8J8R - chains A and D of the 12 polymer chains in the assembly; structure by electron microscopy, 2.90 A resolution.

# Chain A
Molecule: Beta-arrestin-2
From: Bos taurus
Reference sequence: P32120 (ARRB2_BOVIN); numbering as in UniProt (aligned over 1-420)
Amino-acid sequence (420 residues; row label = number of the first residue in the row):
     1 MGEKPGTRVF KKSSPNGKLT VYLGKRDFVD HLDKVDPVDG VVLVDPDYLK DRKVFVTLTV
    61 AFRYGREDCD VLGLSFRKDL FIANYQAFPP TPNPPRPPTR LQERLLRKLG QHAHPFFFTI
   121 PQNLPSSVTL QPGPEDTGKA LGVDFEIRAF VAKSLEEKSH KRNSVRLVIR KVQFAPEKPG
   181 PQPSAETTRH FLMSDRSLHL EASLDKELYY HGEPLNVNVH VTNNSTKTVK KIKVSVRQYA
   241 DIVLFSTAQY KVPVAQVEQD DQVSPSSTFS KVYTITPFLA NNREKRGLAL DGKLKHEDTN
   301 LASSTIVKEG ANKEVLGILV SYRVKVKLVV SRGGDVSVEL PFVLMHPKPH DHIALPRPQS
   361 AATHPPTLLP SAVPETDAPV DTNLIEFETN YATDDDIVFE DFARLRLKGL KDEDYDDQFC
Disordered / not traced: 1-6, 351-420
Construct notes: engineered mutation Gly17 (Cys in P32120), Val60 (Cys in P32120), Cys69 (Leu in P32120), Ser126 (Cys in P32120), Leu141 (Cys in P32120), Val151 (Cys in P32120), Val243 (Cys in P32120), Val252 (Cys in P32120), Ser270 (Cys in P32120), Phe278 (Leu in P32120), Ala280 (Ser in P32120)
Curated features (UniProtKB/Swiss-Prot):
  - motif: Asp396 to Arg406 ([DE]-X(1,2)-F-X-X-[FL]-X-X-X-R motif)
  - modified residue: Tyr48 (Phosphotyrosine), Pro176 (Hydroxyproline), Pro181 (Hydroxyproline), Ser360 (Phosphoserine), Thr393 (Phosphothreonine)
  - mutagenesis: Lys233 (K233Q: Abolishes phosphoinositide binding and ADRB2 internalization; when associated with Q-237 and Q-251), Arg237 (R237Q: Abolishes phosphoinositide binding and ADRB2 internalization; when associated with Q-233 and Q-251), Lys251 (K251Q: Abolishes phosphoinositide binding and ADRB2 internalization; when associated with Q-233 and Q-237), Lys285 to Arg286 (Lowers self-association; impairs interaction with ADRB2, MAPK1 and MAPK3; no effect on interaction with MAPK10), Lys295 (K295A: Impairs interaction with ADRB2, MAPK1 AND MAPK3; no effect on interaction with MAPK10), Leu384 to Ile385 (Greatly reduces interaction with clathrin; when associated with A-387), Glu386 (E386K: Abolishes interaction with clathrin; when associated with K-377), Phe387 (F387A: Greatly reduces interaction with clathrin; when associated with 384-A-A-385), Glu388 (E388K: Abolishes interaction with clathrin; when associated with K-375)

# Chain D
Molecule: Fab30 Heavy Chain
From: Mus musculus
Amino-acid sequence (237 residues; row label = number of the first residue in the row):
     1 EISEVQLVES GGGLVQPGGS LRLSCAASGF NVYSSSIHWV RQAPGKGLEW VASISSYYGY
    61 TYYADSVKGR FTISADTSKN TAYLQMNSLR AEDTAVYYCA RSRQFWYSGL DYWGQGTLVT
   121 VSSASTKGPS VFPLAPSSKS TSGGTAALGC LVKDYFPEPV TVSWNSGALT SGVHTFPAVL
   181 QSSGLYSLSS VVTVPSSSLG TQTYICNVNH KPSNTKVDKK VEPKSCDKTH HHHHHHH
Disordered / not traced: 1-4, 124-237
Disulfide bonds: Cys25-Cys99

# Chain A / chain D interface
Contacting residue pairs - 27 pairs, chain A then chain D:
  His211(A) - Tyr57(D)
  His211(A) - Phe105(D)
  Gly212(A) - Asn31(D)
  Gly212(A) - Tyr33(D)
  Gly212(A) - Ser34(D)
  Pro214(A) - Asn31(D)
  Thr276(A) - Tyr33(D)
  Phe278(A) - Tyr33(D)
  Phe278(A) - Tyr57(D)
  Leu279(A) - Tyr57(D)
  Leu279(A) - Tyr58(D)  hydrophobic
  Ala280(A) - Ser56(D)
  Ala280(A) - Tyr57(D)  hydrogen bond (backbone-backbone)
  Ala280(A) - Tyr58(D)
  Ala280(A) - Gly59(D)
  Arg283(A) - Tyr58(D)  hydrogen bond (side chain-backbone)
  Arg283(A) - Tyr60(D)  hydrogen bond
  Asp298(A) - Tyr58(D)
  Asp298(A) - Tyr60(D)
  Thr299(A) - Tyr58(D)
  Asn300(A) - Tyr57(D)
  Asn300(A) - Tyr58(D)  hydrogen bond (backbone-side chain)
  Asn300(A) - Phe105(D)
  Leu301(A) - Tyr57(D)  hydrogen bond (backbone-side chain)
  His346(A) - Phe105(D)
  His346(A) - Trp106(D)
  Pro347(A) - Arg103(D)
Also at the interface, not in a pair above, chain A (16 interface residues in all): Glu213, Pro277

# In short
16 residues of chain A face 11 of chain D across their interface; the contacts include 5 hydrogen bonds. Among
the polar pairs are Arg283(A)-Tyr58(D), Arg283(A)-Tyr60(D) and Asn300(A)-Tyr58(D). Curated annotation
(UniProt) lists 11 mutagenesis sites on chain A.
Chain A is Beta-arrestin-2 (Bos taurus) and chain D is Fab30 Heavy Chain (Mus musculus); the structure,
Structure of beta-arrestin2 in complex with M2Rpp, was determined by electron microscopy (same publication as
8GO9, 8J8V, 8J8Z, 8J97, 8J9K and 8JAF).
